8BCM - chains C and B of the 16 polymer chains in the assembly; structure by electron microscopy, 2.15 A resolution.

# Chain C (and B)
Protein: Ribulose bisphosphate carboxylase large chain
Organism: Synechococcus elongatus PCC 7942
Notes: EC 4.1.1.39; fragment: Rubisco large subunit; chain B of this document is another copy of the same molecule, construct and numbering; everything in this record applies to it too
UniProt: Q31NB3 (RBL_SYNE7); residues 4-475 here correspond to UniProt positions 1-472 (UniProt number = residue number - 3)
Amino-acid sequence (472 residues; each row starts with the number of its first residue):
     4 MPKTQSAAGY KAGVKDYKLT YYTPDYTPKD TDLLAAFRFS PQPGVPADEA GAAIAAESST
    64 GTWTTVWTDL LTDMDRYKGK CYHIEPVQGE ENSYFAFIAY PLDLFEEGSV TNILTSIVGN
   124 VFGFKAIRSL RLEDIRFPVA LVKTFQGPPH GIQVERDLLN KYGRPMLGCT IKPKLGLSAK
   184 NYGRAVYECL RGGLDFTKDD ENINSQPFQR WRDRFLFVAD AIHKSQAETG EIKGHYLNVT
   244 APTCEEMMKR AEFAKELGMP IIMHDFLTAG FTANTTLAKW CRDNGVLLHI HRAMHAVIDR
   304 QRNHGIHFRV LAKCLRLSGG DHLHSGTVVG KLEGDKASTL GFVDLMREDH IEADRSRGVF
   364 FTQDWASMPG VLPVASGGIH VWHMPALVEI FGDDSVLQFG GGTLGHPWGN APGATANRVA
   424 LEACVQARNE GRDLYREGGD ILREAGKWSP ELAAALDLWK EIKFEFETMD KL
Not modelled in the structure: 4-19, 66-67, 332-337, 404-411, 462-475

# Chain C / chain B interface
Contacting residue pairs (20):
  Asp33(C) - Asp33(B)
  Thr34(C) - Val142(B)
  Arg79(C) - Ser370(B)  hydrogen bond
  Leu105(C) - Lys146(B)
  Asp106(C) - Ala369(B)
  Asp106(C) - Ser370(B)  hydrogen bond
  Glu110(C) - Lys146(B)  salt bridge
  Val142(C) - Thr34(B)
  Val142(C) - Ala143(B)  hydrophobic
  Ala143(C) - Val142(B)  hydrophobic
  Ala143(C) - Ala143(B)  hydrophobic
  Ala143(C) - Lys146(B)
  Lys146(C) - Leu105(B)
  Lys146(C) - Glu110(B)  salt bridge
  Lys146(C) - Ala143(B)
  Lys146(C) - Thr147(B)
  Thr147(C) - Lys146(B)
  Ala369(C) - Asp106(B)
  Ser370(C) - Arg79(B)  hydrogen bond
  Ser370(C) - Asp106(B)  hydrogen bond
Other interface residues (no listed pair), chain C (13 interface residues in all): Asp352
Other interface residues (no listed pair), chain B (13 interface residues in all): Asp352

# Summary
Chain C and chain B each contribute 13 residues to their interface, with 4 hydrogen bonds and 2 salt bridges.
Polar pairs include Glu110(C)-Lys146(B), Arg79(C)-Ser370(B) and Asp106(C)-Ser370(B).
Chain C and chain B are both Ribulose bisphosphate carboxylase large chain (Synechococcus elongatus PCC 7942);
the structure, Structure of Synechococcus elongatus PCC 7942 Rubisco recombinantly expressed from E.coli, was
determined by electron microscopy.
